4OXK - chains B and C of the 4 polymer chains in the assembly; structure by X-ray diffraction, 1.84 A resolution.

Chain B (and C):
Protein: Enoyl-[acyl-carrier-protein] reductase [NADH]
From: Mycobacterium tuberculosis
Notes: EC 1.3.1.9; chain C of this document is another copy of the same molecule, construct and numbering; everything in this record applies to it too
UniProtKB: P0A5Y6 (INHA_MYCTU); residue numbers follow UniProt; this construct covers 1-269
Amino-acid sequence (289 residues; row label = number of the first residue in the row; numbers below 1 keep their minus sign (Met-19 is residue -19)):
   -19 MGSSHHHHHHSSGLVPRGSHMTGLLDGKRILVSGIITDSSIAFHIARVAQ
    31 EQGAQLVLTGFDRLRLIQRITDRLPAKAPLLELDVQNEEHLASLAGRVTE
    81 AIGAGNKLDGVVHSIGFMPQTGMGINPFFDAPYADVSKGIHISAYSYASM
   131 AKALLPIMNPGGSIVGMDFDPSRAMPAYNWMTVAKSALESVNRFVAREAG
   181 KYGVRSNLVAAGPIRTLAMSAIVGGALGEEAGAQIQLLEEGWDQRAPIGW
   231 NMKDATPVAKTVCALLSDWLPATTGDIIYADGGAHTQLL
Disordered / not traced: -19 to 2, 205-206 (chain C: -19 to 2)
Differences from the reference sequence: expression tag (-19 to 0)
Small-molecule neighbours:
  - 1S5 (5-(4-amino-2-methylphenoxy)-2-hexyl-4-hydroxy-1-methylpyridinium): Gly96, Phe97, Met98, Met103, Phe149, Met155, Pro156, Tyr158, Met161, Lys165, Pro193, Ile194, Ala198, Met199, Ala201, Ile202, Leu218
  - 3,6,9,12,15-pentaoxaoctadecan-17-amine (2NV), molecule 1: Ala157, Ile202, Gln214, Leu217, Leu218
  - 3,6,9,12,15-pentaoxaoctadecan-17-amine (2NV), molecule 2: Leu217, Leu218, Gly221, Trp222, Arg225
  - NAD (nicotinamide-adenine-dinucleotide): Gly14, Ile15, Ile16, Ser20, Ile21, Ala22, Phe41, Leu63, Asp64, Val65, Gln66, Ser94, Ile95, Gly96, Phe97, Ile122, Met147, Asp148, Phe149, Tyr158, Met161, Lys165, Ala191, Gly192, Pro193, Ile194, Thr196, Leu197, Ala198
Reported in the primary citation:
  - binding site for 1S5: Ile202, Ile215

Chain B / chain C interface:
Pairs across the interface (69; chain B residue first):
  Phe108(B) - Phe174(C)  hydrophobic
  Phe108(B) - Glu178(C)
  Phe109(B) - Ala128(C)
  Phe109(B) - Ala131(C)  hydrophobic
  Phe109(B) - Lys132(C)  hydrogen bond (backbone-side chain)
  Phe109(B) - Leu135(C)  hydrophobic
  Phe109(B) - Glu178(C)
  Asp110(B) - Lys132(C)  salt bridge
  Ala111(B) - Tyr125(C)  hydrogen bond (backbone-side chain)
  Pro112(B) - Tyr125(C)
  Tyr113(B) - Ser117(C)  hydrogen bond (side chain-backbone)
  Tyr113(B) - Ile120(C)
  Tyr113(B) - His121(C)  hydrogen bond (side chain-backbone)
  Tyr113(B) - Tyr125(C)  hydrogen bond (backbone-side chain)
  Ser117(B) - Tyr113(C)  hydrogen bond (backbone-side chain)
  Ser117(B) - Ser117(C)  hydrogen bond
  Ile120(B) - Tyr113(C)
  Ile120(B) - Ile120(C)  hydrophobic
  His121(B) - Tyr113(C)  hydrogen bond (backbone-side chain)
  Tyr125(B) - Ala111(C)  hydrogen bond (side chain-backbone)
  Tyr125(B) - Pro112(C)
  Tyr125(B) - Tyr113(C)  hydrogen bond (side chain-backbone)
  Tyr125(B) - Trp160(C)  hydrophobic
  Ala128(B) - Phe109(C)
  Ala131(B) - Phe109(C)  hydrophobic
  Lys132(B) - Phe109(C)  hydrogen bond (side chain-backbone)
  Lys132(B) - Asp110(C)  salt bridge
  Leu135(B) - Phe109(C)  hydrophobic
  Pro151(B) - Arg173(C)  hydrogen bond (backbone-side chain)
  Ser152(B) - Arg173(C)  hydrogen bond (backbone-side chain)
  Arg153(B) - Arg173(C)
  Ala154(B) - Arg173(C)
  Ala154(B) - Phe174(C)  hydrophobic
  Ala154(B) - Arg177(C)
  Met155(B) - Phe174(C)
  Met155(B) - Arg177(C)
  Pro156(B) - Arg177(C)
  Asn159(B) - Phe174(C)
  Trp160(B) - Tyr125(C)  hydrophobic
  Trp160(B) - Val171(C)  hydrophobic
  Thr162(B) - Ser170(C)
  Thr162(B) - Phe174(C)
  Val163(B) - Ala167(C)
  Val163(B) - Ser170(C)
  Val163(B) - Val171(C)  hydrophobic
  Ser166(B) - Ser166(C)
  Ser166(B) - Ser170(C)  hydrogen bond
  Ser166(B) - Arg173(C)
  Ala167(B) - Val163(C)  hydrophobic
  Ser170(B) - Thr162(C)  hydrogen bond (side chain-backbone)
  Ser170(B) - Val163(C)
  Ser170(B) - Ser166(C)  hydrogen bond
  Val171(B) - Trp160(C)  hydrophobic
  Val171(B) - Val163(C)  hydrophobic
  Arg173(B) - Pro151(C)  hydrogen bond (side chain-backbone)
  Arg173(B) - Ser152(C)  hydrogen bond (side chain-backbone)
  Arg173(B) - Arg153(C)
  Arg173(B) - Ala154(C)
  Arg173(B) - Ser166(C)
  Phe174(B) - Phe108(C)  hydrophobic
  Phe174(B) - Ala154(C)  hydrophobic
  Phe174(B) - Met155(C)
  Phe174(B) - Asn159(C)
  Phe174(B) - Thr162(C)
  Arg177(B) - Ala154(C)
  Arg177(B) - Met155(C)
  Arg177(B) - Pro156(C)
  Glu178(B) - Phe108(C)
  Glu178(B) - Phe109(C)
Interface residues without a listed pair, chain B (34 interface residues in all): Val116, Val175
Interface residues without a listed pair, chain C (34 interface residues in all): Val116, Val175

In short:
The chain B/chain C interface involves 34 residues from each chain; the contacts include 18 hydrogen bonds and
2 salt bridges. Polar contacts include Asp110(B)-Lys132(C), Phe109(B)-Lys132(C) and Ala111(B)-Tyr125(C).
Ligands of chain B: NAD, compound 1S5 and 3,6,9,12,15-pentaoxaoctadecan-17-amine. From the paper: a binding
site for 1S5 at Ile202(B) and Ile215(B).
Chain B and chain C are both Enoyl-[acyl-carrier-protein] reductase [NADH] (Mycobacterium tuberculosis); the
structure, Multiple binding modes of inhibitor PT155 to the Mycobacterium tuberculosis enoyl-ACP reductase
InhA within a tetramer, was determined by X-ray diffraction (same publication as 4OHU, 4OXN, 4OXY and 4OYR).
